5EXC - chains A and aa of the 8 polymer chains in the assembly; structure by X-ray diffraction, 2.14 A resolution.

[Chain A]
Protein: Green fluorescent protein
Source organism: Dendronephthya sp. SSAL-2002
UniProt: Q8T6U0 (Q8T6U0_9CNID); residues 2-61 here = UniProt positions 2-61
Amino-acid sequence (62 residues; each row starts with the number of its first residue; numbering starts at 0):
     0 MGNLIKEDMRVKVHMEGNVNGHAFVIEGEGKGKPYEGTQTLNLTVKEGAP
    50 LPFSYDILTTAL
Unresolved in the structure: 0-1
Sequence notes: initiating methionine (0); expression tag (1)
Modified residues: Leu61 (L-leucinamide; NLW)

[Chain aa]
Protein: Green fluorescent protein
Source organism: Dendronephthya sp. SSAL-2002
UniProt: Q8T6U0 (Q8T6U0_9CNID); aligned to UniProt positions 62-223 over residues 64-225 (the alignment contains insertions or deletions, so no single offset holds)
Amino-acid sequence (170 residues; each row starts with the number of its first residue):
    64 HNRVFTKYPEDIPDYFKQSFPEGYSWERTMTYEDKGICTIRSDISLEGDC
   114 FFQNVRFNGMNFPPNGPVMQKKTLKWEPSTEKLHVRDGLLVGNINMALLL
   164 EGGGHYLCDFKTTYKAKKVVQLPDYHFVDHRIEILSNDSDYNKVKLYEHG
   214 VARYSPLPSQAWGSHHHHHH
Unresolved in the structure: 229-233
Sequence notes: chromophore (64, 64, 64); expression tag (226-233)
Modified residues: His64 (chromophore; RC7)

[Interface between chain A and chain aa]
Contacting residue pairs - 118 pairs, chain A then chain aa:
  Leu3(A) - Pro84(aa)  hydrophobic
  Ile4(A) - Phe83(aa)  hydrophobic
  Ile4(A) - Leu109(aa)  hydrophobic
  Ile4(A) - Phe114(aa)  hydrophobic
  Lys5(A) - Gly111(aa)  hydrogen bond (side chain-backbone)
  Lys5(A) - Asp112(aa)
  Met8(A) - Leu109(aa)  hydrophobic
  Met8(A) - Asp112(aa)
  Met8(A) - Phe114(aa)  hydrophobic
  Arg9(A) - Asp112(aa)  salt bridge
  Arg9(A) - Cys113(aa)
  Arg9(A) - Phe114(aa)  hydrogen bond (backbone-backbone)
  Val10(A) - Phe68(aa)  hydrophobic
  Val10(A) - Cys113(aa)  hydrogen bond (backbone-side chain)
  Val10(A) - Phe114(aa)
  Val10(A) - Gln116(aa)
  Lys11(A) - Cys113(aa)  hydrogen bond (backbone-side chain)
  Lys11(A) - Phe114(aa)  hydrogen bond (backbone-backbone)
  Lys11(A) - Phe115(aa)
  Lys11(A) - Gln116(aa)  hydrogen bond (backbone-backbone)
  Val12(A) - Gln116(aa)
  His13(A) - Phe115(aa)
  His13(A) - Gln116(aa)  hydrogen bond (backbone-backbone)
  His13(A) - Asn117(aa)
  His13(A) - Val118(aa)  hydrogen bond (backbone-backbone)
  Met14(A) - Val118(aa)
  Met14(A) - Phe120(aa)  hydrophobic
  Glu15(A) - Val118(aa)  hydrogen bond (backbone-backbone)
  Glu15(A) - Arg119(aa)
  Glu15(A) - Phe120(aa)  hydrogen bond (backbone-backbone)
  Gly16(A) - Phe120(aa)
  Asn17(A) - Phe120(aa)  hydrogen bond (backbone-backbone)
  Asn17(A) - Asn121(aa)
  Asn17(A) - Gly122(aa)  hydrogen bond (backbone-backbone)
  Val18(A) - Gly122(aa)
  Val18(A) - Met132(aa)  hydrophobic
  Asn19(A) - Gly122(aa)  hydrogen bond (backbone-backbone)
  Asn19(A) - Met123(aa)
  Asn19(A) - Asn124(aa)
  Asn19(A) - Phe125(aa)  hydrogen bond (side chain-backbone)
  Asn19(A) - Met132(aa)
  Gly31(A) - Phe68(aa)
  Lys32(A) - Phe68(aa)
  Pro33(A) - Val67(aa)
  Pro33(A) - Phe68(aa)
  Pro33(A) - Thr69(aa)
  Pro33(A) - Lys80(aa)
  Tyr34(A) - Lys70(aa)
  Tyr34(A) - Lys80(aa)
  Glu35(A) - Lys70(aa)
  Glu35(A) - His212(aa)  hydrogen bond (backbone-side chain)
  Gly36(A) - Phe68(aa)
  Gly36(A) - Thr69(aa)
  Gly36(A) - Lys70(aa)
  Gly36(A) - Glu211(aa)
  Gly36(A) - His212(aa)
  Gly36(A) - Gly213(aa)  hydrogen bond (backbone-backbone)
  Thr37(A) - Phe68(aa)
  Thr37(A) - Tyr210(aa)  hydrogen bond
  Thr37(A) - Glu211(aa)
  Gln38(A) - His64(aa)
  Gln38(A) - Phe68(aa)
  Gln38(A) - Leu209(aa)
  Gln38(A) - Tyr210(aa)
  Gln38(A) - Glu211(aa)  hydrogen bond (backbone-backbone)
  Thr39(A) - Lys208(aa)
  Thr39(A) - Leu209(aa)
  Thr39(A) - Tyr210(aa)
  Leu40(A) - His64(aa)
  Leu40(A) - Val207(aa)
  Leu40(A) - Lys208(aa)
  Leu40(A) - Leu209(aa)  hydrogen bond (backbone-backbone)
  Asn41(A) - Val207(aa)
  Asn41(A) - Lys208(aa)
  Leu42(A) - Asn205(aa)
  Leu42(A) - Lys206(aa)
  Leu42(A) - Val207(aa)  hydrogen bond (backbone-backbone)
  Leu42(A) - Leu209(aa)  hydrophobic
  Thr43(A) - Asn205(aa)
  Val44(A) - Tyr204(aa)
  Val44(A) - Asn205(aa)  hydrogen bond (backbone-backbone)
  Ala48(A) - Asn205(aa)
  Pro49(A) - Asp203(aa)
  Pro49(A) - Asn205(aa)
  Leu50(A) - Lys134(aa)  hydrogen bond (backbone-side chain)
  Pro51(A) - Met132(aa)
  Pro51(A) - Lys134(aa)
  Phe52(A) - Val131(aa)
  Ser53(A) - Val131(aa)  hydrogen bond (backbone-backbone)
  Ser53(A) - Lys134(aa)
  Ser53(A) - Thr136(aa)  hydrogen bond
  Tyr54(A) - Ile197(aa)  hydrophobic
  Tyr54(A) - Tyr204(aa)
  Tyr54(A) - Val207(aa)
  Asp55(A) - Thr136(aa)  hydrogen bond
  Asp55(A) - Leu137(aa)
  Asp55(A) - Lys138(aa)
  Asp55(A) - Trp139(aa)  hydrogen bond (backbone-side chain)
  Asp55(A) - Leu161(aa)
  Ile56(A) - Met93(aa)
  Ile56(A) - Tyr95(aa)
  Ile56(A) - Phe120(aa)
  Ile56(A) - Val131(aa)  hydrophobic
  Leu57(A) - Phe120(aa)  hydrophobic
  Thr58(A) - His64(aa)
  Thr58(A) - Trp139(aa)  hydrogen bond
  Thr58(A) - Ile195(aa)
  Thr58(A) - Leu209(aa)
  Thr59(A) - His64(aa)
  Thr59(A) - Arg91(aa)  hydrogen bond (backbone-side chain)
  Thr59(A) - Met93(aa)
  Thr59(A) - Phe173(aa)
  Thr59(A) - Ile195(aa)
  Ala60(A) - His64(aa)
  Ala60(A) - Phe120(aa)  hydrophobic
  Leu61(A) - His64(aa)
  Leu61(A) - Gln116(aa)  hydrogen bond (backbone-side chain)
  Leu61(A) - Leu209(aa)
Interface residues without a listed pair, chain A (44 interface residues in all): Phe23
Interface residues without a listed pair, chain aa (54 interface residues in all): Trp89, Cys101, Ile103, Pro130, Met159

[In short]
Chain A and chain aa form an interface of 44 and 54 residues respectively; the contacts include 29 hydrogen
bonds and 1 salt bridge. Polar pairs include Arg9(A)-Asp112(aa), Lys5(A)-Gly111(aa) and Val10(A)-Cys113(aa).
Here chain A is Green fluorescent protein and chain aa is Green fluorescent protein, both from Dendronephthya
sp. SSAL-2002. Entry 5EXC (Photoconverted red fluorescent protein DendRFP) was determined by X-ray
diffraction, deposited together with 5EXB.
